PDB entry 4BG0 | X-ray diffraction, 2.10 A resolution | chain A

# Chain A
Molecule: Complement regulator-acquiring surface protein 2 (crasp-2 (crasp-2)
From: Borrelia burgdorferi
UniProt: O50665 (O50665_BORBU); residues 6-219 here correspond to UniProt positions 23-236 (UniProt number = residue number + 17)
Chain sequence (218 residues; each row starts with the number of its first residue):
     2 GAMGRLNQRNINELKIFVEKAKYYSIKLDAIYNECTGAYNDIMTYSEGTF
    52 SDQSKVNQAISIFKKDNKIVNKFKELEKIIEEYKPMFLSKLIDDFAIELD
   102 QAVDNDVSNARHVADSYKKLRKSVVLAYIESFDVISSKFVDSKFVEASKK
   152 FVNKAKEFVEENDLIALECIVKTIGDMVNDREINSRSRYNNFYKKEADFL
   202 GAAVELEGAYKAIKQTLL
Disordered / not traced: 2-4, 48-52, 107-110, 219
Differences from the reference sequence: expression tag (2-5)
From the paper describing this entry:
  - contacts within the chain: Cys170-Arg189 (hydrogen bond), Glu169-Tyr190 (hydrogen bond), Arg189-Tyr190 (hydrogen bond)
  - mutagenesis - F64A, R112A, H113A, R122A, R187A, R189A, Y190A, F193A, E197A: decreased binding to CFH/CFHL-1 (citing earlier work)

# In short
From the paper: F64A, R112A and H113A, among others, reduce binding to CFH/CFHL-1; contacts within the chain
involving Arg189, Cys170 and Tyr190 among others; 9 substitutions were tested in all.
Chain A is Complement regulator-acquiring surface protein 2 (crasp-2 (crasp-2) (Borrelia burgdorferi); the
structure, Crystal structure of complement factors H and FHL-1 binding protein BBH06 or CRASP-2 from Borrelia
burgdorferi, was determined by X-ray diffraction together with 4CBE from the same study.
